PDB entry 1KQS | X-ray diffraction, 3.10 A resolution | chains 0 and 2 of the 32 polymer chains in the assembly

== Chain 0 ==
Molecule: 23S RRNA
Source organism: Haloarcula marismortui
Sequence (2922 nucleotides; row label = number of the first residue in the row):
     2 UUGGCUACUA UGCCAGCUGG UGGAUUGCUC GGCUCAGGCG CUGAUGAAGG ACGUGCCAAG
    62 CUGCGAUAAG CCAUGGGGAG CCGCACGGAG GCGAAGAACC AUGGAUUUCC GAAUGAGAAU
   122 CUCUCUAACA AUUGCUUCGC GCAAUGAGGA ACCCCGAGAA CUGAAACAUC UCAGUAUCGG
   182 GAGGAACAGA AAACGCAAUG UGAUGUCGUU AGUAACCGCG AGUGAACGCG AUACAGCCCA
   242 AACCGAAGCC CUCACGGGCA AUGUGGUGUC AGGGCUACCU CUCAUCAGCC GACCGUCUCG
   302 ACGAAGUCUC UUGGAACAGA GCGUGAUACA GGGUGACAAC CCCGUACUCG AGACCAGUAC
   362 GACGUGCGGU AGUGCCAGAG UAGCGGGGGU UGGAUAUCCC UCGCGAAUAA CGCAGGCAUC
   422 GACUGCGAAG GCUAAACACA ACCUGAGACC GAUAGUGAAC AAGUAGUGUG AACGAACGCU
   482 GCAAAGUACC CUCAGAAGGG AGGCGAAAUA GAGCAUGAAA UCAGUUGGCG AUCGAGCGAC
   542 AGGGCAUACA AGGUCCCUCG ACGAAUGACC GACGCGCGAG CGUCCAGUAA GACUCACGGG
   602 AAGCCGAUGU UCUGUCGUAC GUUUUGAAAA ACGAGCCAGG GAGUGUGUCU GCAUGGCAAG
   662 UCUAACCGGA GUAUCCGGGG AGGCACAGGG AAACCGACAU GGCCGCAGGG CUUUGCCCGA
   722 GGGCCGCCGU CUUCAAGGGC GGGGAGCCAU GUGGACACGA CCCGAAUCCG GACGAUCUAC
   782 GCAUGGACAA GAUGAAGCGU GCCGAAAGGC ACGUGGAAGU CUGUUAGAGU UGGUGUCCUA
   842 CAAUACCCUC UCGUGAUCUA UGUGUAGGGG UGAAAGGCCC AUCGAGUCCG GCAACAGCUG
   902 GUUCCAAUCG AAACAUGUCG AAGCAUGACC UCCGCCGAGG UAGUCUGUGA GGUAGAGCGA
   962 CCGAUUGGUG UGUCCGCCUC CGAGAGGAGU CGGCACACCU GUCAAACUCC AAACUUACAG
  1022 ACGCCGUUUG ACGCGGGGAU UCCGGUGCGC GGGGUAAGCC UGUGUACCAG GAGGGGAACA
  1082 ACCCAGAGAU AGGUUAAGGU CCCCAAGUGU GGAUUAAGUG UAAUCCUCUG AAGGUGGUCU
  1142 CGAGCCCUAG ACAGCCGGGA GGUGAGCUUA GAAGCAGCUA CCCUCUAAGA AAAGCGUAAC
  1202 AGCUUACCGG CCGAGGUUUG AGGCGCCCAA AAUGAUCGGG ACUCAAAUCC ACCACCGAGA
  1262 CCUGUCCGUA CCACUCAUAC UGGUAAUCGA GUAGAUUGGC GCUCUAAUUG GAUGGAAGUA
  1322 GGGGUGAAAA CUCCUAUGGA CCGAUUAGUG ACGAAAAUCC UGGCCAUAGU AGCAGCGAUA
  1382 GUCGGGUGAG AACCCCGACG GCCUAAUGGA UAAGGGUUCC UCAGCACUGC UGAUCAGCUG
  1442 AGGGUUAGCC GGUCCUAAGU CAUACCGCAA CUCGACUAUG ACGAAAUGGG AAACGGGUUA
  1502 AUAUUCCCGU GCCACUAUGC AGUGAAAGUU GACGCCCUGG GGUCGAUCAC GCUGGGCAUU
  1562 CGCCCAGUCG AACCGUCCAA CUCCGUGGAA GCCGUAAUGG CAGGAAGCGG ACGAACGGCG
  1622 GCAUAGGGAA ACGUGAUUCA ACCUGGGGCC CAUGAAAAGA CGAGCAUAGU GUCCGUACCG
  1682 AGAACCGACA CAGGUGUCCA UGGCGGCGAA AGCCAAGGCC UGUCGGGAGC AACCAACGUU
  1742 AGGGAAUUCG GCAAGUUAGU CCCGUACCUU CGGAAGAAGG GAUGCCUGCU CCGGAACGGA
  1802 GCAGGUCGCA GUGACUCGGA AGCUCGGACU GUCUAGUAAC AACAUAGGUG ACCGCAAAUC
  1862 CGCAAGGACU CGUACGGUCA CUGAAUCCUG CCCAGUGCAG GUAUCUGAAC ACCUCGUACA
  1922 AGAGGACGAA GGACCUGUCA ACGGCGGGGG UAACUAUGAC CCUCUUAAGG UAGCGUAGUA
  1982 CCUUGCCGCA UCAGUAGCGG CUUGCAUGAA UGGAUUAACC AGAGCUUCAC UGUCCCAACG
  2042 UUGGGCCCGG UGAACUGUAC AUUCCAGUGC GGAGUCUGGA GACACCCAGG GGGAAGCGAA
  2102 GACCCUAUGG AGCUUUACUG CAGGCUGUCG CUGAGACGUG GUCGCCGAUG UGCAGCAUAG
  2162 GUAGGAGACA CUACACAGGU ACCCGCGCUA GCGGGCCACC GAGUCAACAG UGAAAUACUA
  2222 CCCGUCGGUG ACUGCGACUC UCACUCCGGG AGGAGGACAC CGAUAGCCGG GCAGUUUGAC
  2282 UGGGGCGGUA CGCGCUCGAA AAGAUAUCGA GCGCGCCCUA UGGCUAUCUC AGCCGGGACA
  2342 GAGACCCGGC GAAGAGUGCA AGAGCAAAAG AUAGCUUGAC AGUGUUCUUC CCAACGAGGA
  2402 ACGCUGACGC GAAAGCGUGG UCUAGCGAAC CAAUUAGCCU GCUUGAUGCG GGCAAUUGAU
  2462 GACAGAAAAG CUACCCUAGG GAUAACAGAG UCGUCACUCG CAAGAGCACA UAUCGACCGA
  2522 GUGGCUUGCU ACCUCGAUGU CGGUUCCCUC CAUCCUGCCC GUGCAGAAGC GGGCAAGGGU
  2582 GAGGUUGUUC GCCUAUUAAA GGAGGUCGUG AGCUGGGUUU AGACCGUCGU GAGACAGGUC
  2642 GGCUGCUAUC UACUGGGUGU GUAAUGGUGU CUGACAAGAA CGACCGUAUA GUACGAGAGG
  2702 AACUACGGUU GGUGGCCACU GGUGUACCGG UUGUUCGAGA GAGCACGUGC CGGGUAGCCA
  2762 CGCCACACGG GGUAAGAGCU GAACGCAUCU AAGCUCGAAA CCCACUUGGA AAAGAGACAC
  2822 CGCCGAGGUC CCGCGUACAA GACGCGGUCG AUAGACUCGG GGUGUGCGCG UCGAGGUAAC
  2882 GAGACGUUAA GCCCACGAGC ACUAACAGAC CAAAGCCAUC AU
Disordered / not traced: 2-9, 126-127, 715, 971-998, 1560, 1952-1963, 2137-2236, 2339-2343, 2665-2666, 2915-2923
Differences from the reference sequence: conflict C560 (U3155 in 3377779)
Ion coordination: Mg2+ site 1 near G28 (its only coordinating residue here); Na+ site 1: C40, G41; Na+ site 2: G56, A59, G61; Na+ site 3 near U108 (its only coordinating residue here); Mg2+ site 2 near U115 (its only coordinating residue here); Na+ site 4: C141, G142; Na+ site 5 near U146 (its only coordinating residue here); Mg2+ site 3: C162, U2276; K+ site 1: C162, U163, U172; Mg2+ site 4: A165, A167, C168; Na+ site 6: A165, A166; Mg2+ site 5: A166, G219; 63 more Na+ sites not listed; 98 more Mg2+ sites not listed; 1 more K+ sites not listed
Residues lining bound ligands: 6-aminohexanoic acid / biotin / phenylalaninal / puromycin-5'-monophosphate: G2099, A2100, G2102, A2103, C2104, A2486, C2487, A2538, G2540, U2541, C2542, G2588, C2608, G2618, U2619, U2620, U2645, G2646

== Chain 2 ==
Molecule: Ribosomal protein L44E
Source organism: Haloarcula marismortui
UniProt: P32411 (RL44_HALMA); residues 1-92 here = UniProt positions 1-92
Amino-acid sequence (92 residues; numbered 1 to 92; the number before each row is that of its first residue):
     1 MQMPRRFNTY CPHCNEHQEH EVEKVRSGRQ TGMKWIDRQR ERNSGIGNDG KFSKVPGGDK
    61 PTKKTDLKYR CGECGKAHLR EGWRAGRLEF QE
Ion coordination: Cd2+: Cys-11, Cys-14, Cys-71; Mg2+: Gly-45, Gly-47, Asp-49

== How chain 0 and chain 2 interact ==
Residue-residue contacts - 117 pairs, chain 0 then chain 2:
  A169(0) with Asn-48(2), hydrogen bond to the sugar
  U170(0) with Asn-48(2), sugar contact; Asp-49(2), sugar contact; Gly-50(2), hydrogen bond to the sugar
  C218(0) with Trp-35(2), phosphate contact; Gln-39(2), hydrogen bond to the phosphate; Asn-43(2), hydrogen bond to the phosphate
  G219(0) with Gln-39(2), hydrogen bond to the phosphate; Lys-51(2), phosphate contact; Lys-54(2), sugar contact
  C220(0) with Trp-35(2), base contact; Lys-51(2), salt bridge to the phosphate
  G389(0) with Ile-46(2), phosphate contact
  G390(0) with Gly-45(2), phosphate contact; Ile-46(2), hydrogen bond to the phosphate
  A395(0) with Trp-35(2), sugar contact; Arg-42(2), phosphate contact
  U396(0) with Trp-35(2), phosphate contact; Arg-38(2), salt bridge to the phosphate; Arg-42(2), salt bridge to the phosphate
  C735(0) with Asn-15(2), hydrogen bond to the base
  A1922(0) with Met-33(2), sugar contact
  G1923(0) with Thr-31(2), hydrogen bond to the sugar; Gly-32(2), sugar contact; Met-33(2), sugar contact
  A1924(0) with Arg-29(2), phosphate contact; Gln-30(2), sugar contact
  G1925(0) with Arg-29(2), salt bridge to the phosphate
  U2120(0) with Asn-48(2), hydrogen bond to the sugar
  G2121(0) with Gly-47(2), sugar contact
  G2316(0) with Pro-61(2), sugar contact
  C2317(0) with Pro-61(2), phosphate contact; Thr-62(2), hydrogen bond to the phosphate; Arg-84(2), phosphate contact
  C2318(0) with Ala-85(2), phosphate contact; Gly-86(2), hydrogen bond to the phosphate
  C2319(0) with Met-1(2), hydrogen bond to the phosphate
  U2320(0) with Met-1(2), phosphate contact; Gln-2(2), hydrogen bond to the phosphate; Met-3(2), hydrogen bond to the sugar; Pro-4(2), base contact; Gln-91(2), hydrogen bond to the sugar
  A2321(0) with Gln-91(2), hydrogen bond to the phosphate
  U2378(0) with Phe-7(2), sugar contact; Asn-8(2), hydrogen bond to the phosphate
  G2379(0) with Asn-8(2), phosphate contact; Thr-9(2), hydrogen bond to the phosphate; His-17(2), salt bridge to the phosphate
  A2380(0) with Met-1(2), base contact; Trp-83(2), base contact
  C2381(0) with Thr-9(2), hydrogen bond to the sugar; Tyr-10(2), base contact; His-17(2), base contact; Arg-80(2), hydrogen bond to the sugar
  A2382(0) with Tyr-10(2), sugar contact; Pro-12(2), sugar contact; Arg-80(2), salt bridge to the phosphate
  G2407(0) with Tyr-10(2), hydrogen bond to the sugar; Asn-15(2), hydrogen bond to the sugar
  A2408(0) with Tyr-10(2), sugar contact; Asn-15(2), sugar contact; Glu-16(2), sugar contact; His-17(2), hydrogen bond to the sugar
  C2409(0) with His-17(2), hydrogen bond to the sugar
  G2426(0) with Arg-84(2), phosphate contact
  C2427(0) with Lys-60(2), base contact; Arg-84(2), salt bridge to the phosphate
  G2428(0) with Lys-60(2), hydrogen bond to the base; Lys-64(2), salt bridge to the phosphate; Arg-84(2), salt bridge to the phosphate
  C2431(0) with Lys-51(2), hydrogen bond to the sugar
  C2432(0) with Ile-36(2), phosphate contact
  A2433(0) with Gln-30(2), hydrogen bond to the sugar; Lys-34(2), phosphate contact; Ile-36(2), phosphate contact
  A2434(0) with Ser-27(2), sugar contact; Gly-28(2), hydrogen bond to the phosphate; Gln-30(2), phosphate contact
  U2435(0) with Val-25(2), sugar contact; Gly-28(2), phosphate contact; Arg-29(2), phosphate contact; Lys-68(2), phosphate contact; Leu-79(2), base contact
  U2436(0) with Lys-68(2), salt bridge to the phosphate; Ala-77(2), hydrogen bond to the sugar; Leu-79(2), sugar contact
  A2437(0) with His-13(2), sugar contact
  C2450(0) with Met-33(2), phosphate contact
  G2451(0) with Thr-31(2), hydrogen bond to the phosphate; Met-33(2), phosphate contact; Lys-34(2), salt bridge to the phosphate; Arg-38(2), hydrogen bond to the sugar
  G2452(0) with Trp-35(2), phosphate contact
  A2456(0) with Leu-79(2), base contact
  U2457(0) with Leu-79(2), sugar contact; Arg-80(2), hydrogen bond to the sugar; Glu-81(2), phosphate contact; Gly-82(2), hydrogen bond to the phosphate
  U2458(0) with Lys-64(2), phosphate contact; Thr-65(2), sugar contact; Asp-66(2), sugar contact; Glu-81(2), phosphate contact; Gly-82(2), hydrogen bond to the phosphate
  G2459(0) with Lys-63(2), hydrogen bond to the phosphate; Lys-64(2), hydrogen bond to the phosphate
  A2460(0) with Gly-58(2), sugar contact; Asp-59(2), sugar contact; Lys-60(2), hydrogen bond to the phosphate; Lys-63(2), salt bridge to the phosphate
  U2461(0) with Asp-59(2), phosphate contact; Lys-60(2), salt bridge to the phosphate
  G2462(0) with Lys-60(2), hydrogen bond to the base; Pro-61(2), base contact
  A2468(0) with Asn-48(2), base contact; Gly-50(2), hydrogen bond to the base; Ser-53(2), base contact; Lys-54(2), salt bridge to the phosphate
Also at the interface, not in a pair above, chain 2 (60 interface residues in all): Arg-26, Ser-44, His-78

== In short ==
51 residues of chain 0 face 60 of chain 2 across their interface; the contacts include 39 hydrogen bonds and
14 salt bridges. Polar contacts include C735(0)/Asn-15(2), G2428(0)/Lys-60(2) and G2462(0)/Lys-60(2). Bound to
chain 0: 6-aminohexanoic acid / biotin / phenylalaninal / puromycin-5'-monophosphate.
Here chain 0 is 23S RRNA and chain 2 is Ribosomal protein L44E, both from Haloarcula marismortui. Entry 1KQS
(The Haloarcula marismortui 50S Complexed with a Pretranslocational Intermediate in Protein Synthesis) was
determined by X-ray diffraction.
